Entry 8IAV (X-ray diffraction, 2.59 A resolution); this record covers chains B and D of the 4 polymer chains in the assembly.

[Chain B (and D)]
Molecule: Pyruvate kinase
From: Streptococcus pneumoniae R6
Notes: chain D of this document is another copy of the same molecule, construct and numbering; everything in this record applies to it too
UniProtKB: Q8DQ84 (Q8DQ84_STRR6); residues 1-501 here = UniProt positions 1-501
Sequence (521 residues; row label = number of the first residue in the row; numbers below 1 keep their minus sign (Met-19 is residue -19)):
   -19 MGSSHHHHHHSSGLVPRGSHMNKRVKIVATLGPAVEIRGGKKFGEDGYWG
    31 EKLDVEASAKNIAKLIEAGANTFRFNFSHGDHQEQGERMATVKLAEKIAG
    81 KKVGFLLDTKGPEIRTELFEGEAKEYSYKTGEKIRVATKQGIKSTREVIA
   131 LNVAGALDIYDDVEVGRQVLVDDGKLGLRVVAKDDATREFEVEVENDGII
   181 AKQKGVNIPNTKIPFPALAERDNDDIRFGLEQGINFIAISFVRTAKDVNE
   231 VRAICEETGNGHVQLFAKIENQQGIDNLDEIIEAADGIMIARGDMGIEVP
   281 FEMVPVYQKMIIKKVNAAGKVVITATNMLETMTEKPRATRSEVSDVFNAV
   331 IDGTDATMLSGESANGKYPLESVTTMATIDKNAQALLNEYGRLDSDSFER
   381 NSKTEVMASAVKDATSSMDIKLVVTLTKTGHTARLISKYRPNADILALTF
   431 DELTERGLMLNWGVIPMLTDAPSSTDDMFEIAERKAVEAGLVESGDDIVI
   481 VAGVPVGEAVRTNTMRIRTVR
Unresolved in the structure: -19 to 0, 26-33, 95-107, 119-140, 163-170, 178-182 (chain D: -19 to 0, 22-33, 95-105, 118-135)
Sequence notes: initiating methionine (-19); expression tag (-18 to 0)
Small-molecule neighbours: 1,6-di-O-phosphono-beta-D-fructofuranose (FBP): Ser382, Lys383, Thr384, Leu406, Thr407, Lys408, Thr409, Gly410, His411, Thr412, Val490, Arg491, Thr492
Reported in the primary citation:
  - catalytic residues: Arg54, Lys248 (proposed by the authors, not directly observed)
  - mutagenesis - A218V (300-fold), K408E/H411N: decreased catalytic activity
  - mutagenesis - T407A: decreased catalytic activity on in the absence of FBP
  - mutagenesis - T384A, H411A: decreased catalytic activity on 1,6-di-O-phosphono-beta-D-fructofuranose
  - mutagenesis - S382A/T384A: abolished catalytic activity on 1,6-di-O-phosphono-beta-D-fructofuranose
  - mutagenesis - S382A/T384A: abolished growth

[How chain B and chain D interact]
Contacting residue pairs - 41 pairs, chain B then chain D:
  Arg380(B) - Ser397(D)  hydrogen bond
  Lys383(B) - Asp477(D)
  Lys383(B) - Ile497(D)
  Lys383(B) - Thr499(D)
  Val386(B) - Ser397(D)
  Val386(B) - Met398(D)  hydrophobic
  Val386(B) - Ile497(D)  hydrophobic
  Met387(B) - Met495(D)  hydrophobic
  Met387(B) - Ile497(D)  hydrophobic
  Ser389(B) - Asp393(D)  hydrogen bond
  Ser389(B) - Ser397(D)
  Ala390(B) - Ala390(D)
  Ala390(B) - Asp393(D)  hydrogen bond (backbone-side chain)
  Ala390(B) - Met495(D)  hydrophobic
  Asp393(B) - Ser389(D)  hydrogen bond
  Asp393(B) - Ala390(D)  hydrogen bond (side chain-backbone)
  Asp393(B) - Asp393(D)
  Ala394(B) - Val386(D)  hydrophobic
  Ser397(B) - Arg380(D)  hydrogen bond
  Ser397(B) - Val386(D)
  Ser397(B) - Ser389(D)
  Met398(B) - Val386(D)  hydrophobic
  Asp477(B) - Lys383(D)
  Val484(B) - Arg496(D)
  Asn493(B) - Met495(D)
  Asn493(B) - Arg496(D)
  Asn493(B) - Ile497(D)  hydrogen bond (backbone-backbone)
  Thr494(B) - Thr494(D)
  Thr494(B) - Met495(D)
  Thr494(B) - Arg496(D)  hydrogen bond
  Met495(B) - Ala390(D)  hydrophobic
  Met495(B) - Asn493(D)
  Met495(B) - Thr494(D)
  Met495(B) - Met495(D)  hydrogen bond (backbone-backbone)
  Arg496(B) - Val484(D)
  Arg496(B) - Asn493(D)
  Arg496(B) - Thr494(D)  hydrogen bond
  Ile497(B) - Val386(D)  hydrophobic
  Ile497(B) - Met387(D)  hydrophobic
  Ile497(B) - Asn493(D)  hydrogen bond (backbone-backbone)
  Thr499(B) - Lys383(D)

[In short]
The interface between chain B and chain D involves 18 residues on one side and 17 on the other; the contacts
include 11 hydrogen bonds. Polar contacts include Arg380(B)-Ser397(D), Ser389(B)-Asp393(D) and
Ala390(B)-Asp393(D). The paper reports catalytic residues Arg54(B) and Lys248(B); A218V and K408E/H411N of
chain B reduce catalytic activity; 6 substitutions were tested in all.
Chain B and chain D are both Pyruvate kinase (Streptococcus pneumoniae R6); the structure, Crystal structure
of Streptococcus pneumoniae pyruvate kinase in complex with fructose 1,6-bisphosphate, was determined by X-ray
diffraction (same publication as 8IAS, 8IAT, 8IAU, 8IAW and 8IAX).
